1VQ6 - chains 0 and Y of the 33 polymer chains in the assembly; structure by X-ray diffraction, 2.70 A resolution.

Chain 0:
Molecule: 23S ribosomal RNA
Source organism: Haloarcula marismortui
Sequence (2922 nucleotides; numbered 2 to 2923; the number before each row is that of its first residue):
     2 UUGGCUACUA UGCCAGCUGG UGGAUUGCUC GGCUCAGGCG CUGAUGAAGG ACGUGCCAAG
    62 CUGCGAUAAG CCAUGGGGAG CCGCACGGAG GCGAAGAACC AUGGAUUUCC GAAUGAGAAU
   122 CUCUCUAACA AUUGCUUCGC GCAAUGAGGA ACCCCGAGAA CUGAAACAUC UCAGUAUCGG
   182 GAGGAACAGA AAACGCAAUG UGAUGUCGUU AGUAACCGCG AGUGAACGCG AUACAGCCCA
   242 AACCGAAGCC CUCACGGGCA AUGUGGUGUC AGGGCUACCU CUCAUCAGCC GACCGUCUCG
   302 ACGAAGUCUC UUGGAACAGA GCGUGAUACA GGGUGACAAC CCCGUACUCG AGACCAGUAC
   362 GACGUGCGGU AGUGCCAGAG UAGCGGGGGU UGGAUAUCCC UCGCGAAUAA CGCAGGCAUC
   422 GACUGCGAAG GCUAAACACA ACCUGAGACC GAUAGUGAAC AAGUAGUGUG AACGAACGCU
   482 GCAAAGUACC CUCAGAAGGG AGGCGAAAUA GAGCAUGAAA UCAGUUGGCG AUCGAGCGAC
   542 AGGGCAUACA AGGUCCCUCG ACGAAUGACC GACGCGCGAG CGUCCAGUAA GACUCACGGG
   602 AAGCCGAUGU UCUGUCGUAC GUUUUGAAAA ACGAGCCAGG GAGUGUGUCU GCAUGGCAAG
   662 UCUAACCGGA GUAUCCGGGG AGGCACAGGG AAACCGACAU GGCCGCAGGG CUUUGCCCGA
   722 GGGCCGCCGU CUUCAAGGGC GGGGAGCCAU GUGGACACGA CCCGAAUCCG GACGAUCUAC
   782 GCAUGGACAA GAUGAAGCGU GCCGAAAGGC ACGUGGAAGU CUGUUAGAGU UGGUGUCCUA
   842 CAAUACCCUC UCGUGAUCUA UGUGUAGGGG UGAAAGGCCC AUCGAGUCCG GCAACAGCUG
   902 GUUCCAAUCG AAACAUGUCG AAGCAUGACC UCCGCCGAGG UAGUCUGUGA GGUAGAGCGA
   962 CCGAUUGGUG UGUCCGCCUC CGAGAGGAGU CGGCACACCU GUCAAACUCC AAACUUACAG
  1022 ACGCCGUUUG ACGCGGGGAU UCCGGUGCGC GGGGUAAGCC UGUGUACCAG GAGGGGAACA
  1082 ACCCAGAGAU AGGUUAAGGU CCCCAAGUGU GGAUUAAGUG UAAUCCUCUG AAGGUGGUCU
  1142 CGAGCCCUAG ACAGCCGGGA GGUGAGCUUA GAAGCAGCUA CCCUCUAAGA AAAGCGUAAC
  1202 AGCUUACCGG CCGAGGUUUG AGGCGCCCAA AAUGAUCGGG ACUCAAAUCC ACCACCGAGA
  1262 CCUGUCCGUA CCACUCAUAC UGGUAAUCGA GUAGAUUGGC GCUCUAAUUG GAUGGAAGUA
  1322 GGGGUGAAAA CUCCUAUGGA CCGAUUAGUG ACGAAAAUCC UGGCCAUAGU AGCAGCGAUA
  1382 GUCGGGUGAG AACCCCGACG GCCUAAUGGA UAAGGGUUCC UCAGCACUGC UGAUCAGCUG
  1442 AGGGUUAGCC GGUCCUAAGU CAUACCGCAA CUCGACUAUG ACGAAAUGGG AAACGGGUUA
  1502 AUAUUCCCGU GCCACUAUGC AGUGAAAGUU GACGCCCUGG GGUCGAUCAC GCUGGGCAUU
  1562 CGCCCAGUCG AACCGUCCAA CUCCGUGGAA GCCGUAAUGG CAGGAAGCGG ACGAACGGCG
  1622 GCAUAGGGAA ACGUGAUUCA ACCUGGGGCC CAUGAAAAGA CGAGCAUAGU GUCCGUACCG
  1682 AGAACCGACA CAGGUGUCCA UGGCGGCGAA AGCCAAGGCC UGUCGGGAGC AACCAACGUU
  1742 AGGGAAUUCG GCAAGUUAGU CCCGUACCUU CGGAAGAAGG GAUGCCUGCU CCGGAACGGA
  1802 GCAGGUCGCA GUGACUCGGA AGCUCGGACU GUCUAGUAAC AACAUAGGUG ACCGCAAAUC
  1862 CGCAAGGACU CGUACGGUCA CUGAAUCCUG CCCAGUGCAG GUAUCUGAAC ACCUCGUACA
  1922 AGAGGACGAA GGACCUGUCA ACGGCGGGGG UAACUAUGAC CCUCUUAAGG UAGCGUAGUA
  1982 CCUUGCCGCA UCAGUAGCGG CUUGCAUGAA UGGAUUAACC AGAGCUUCAC UGUCCCAACG
  2042 UUGGGCCCGG UGAACUGUAC AUUCCAGUGC GGAGUCUGGA GACACCCAGG GGGAAGCGAA
  2102 GACCCUAUGG AGCUUUACUG CAGGCUGUCG CUGAGACGUG GUCGCCGAUG UGCAGCAUAG
  2162 GUAGGAGACA CUACACAGGU ACCCGCGCUA GCGGGCCACC GAGUCAACAG UGAAAUACUA
  2222 CCCGUCGGUG ACUGCGACUC UCACUCCGGG AGGAGGACAC CGAUAGCCGG GCAGUUUGAC
  2282 UGGGGCGGUA CGCGCUCGAA AAGAUAUCGA GCGCGCCCUA UGGCUAUCUC AGCCGGGACA
  2342 GAGACCCGGC GAAGAGUGCA AGAGCAAAAG AUAGCUUGAC AGUGUUCUUC CCAACGAGGA
  2402 ACGCUGACGC GAAAGCGUGG UCUAGCGAAC CAAUUAGCCU GCUUGAUGCG GGCAAUUGAU
  2462 GACAGAAAAG CUACCCUAGG GAUAACAGAG UCGUCACUCG CAAGAGCACA UAUCGACCGA
  2522 GUGGCUUGCU ACCUCGAUGU CGGUUCCCUC CAUCCUGCCC GUGCAGAAGC GGGCAAGGGU
  2582 GAGGUUGUUC GCCUAUUAAA GGAGGUCGUG AGCUGGGUUU AGACCGUCGU GAGACAGGUC
  2642 GGCUGCUAUC UACUGGGUGU GUAAUGGUGU CUGACAAGAA CGACCGUAUA GUACGAGAGG
  2702 AACUACGGUU GGUGGCCACU GGUGUACCGG UUGUUCGAGA GAGCACGUGC CGGGUAGCCA
  2762 CGCCACACGG GGUAAGAGCU GAACGCAUCU AAGCUCGAAA CCCACUUGGA AAAGAGACAC
  2822 CGCCGAGGUC CCGCGUACAA GACGCGGUCG AUAGACUCGG GGUGUGCGCG UCGAGGUAAC
  2882 GAGACGUUAA GCCCACGAGC ACUAACAGAC CAAAGCCAUC AU
Unresolved in the structure: 2-9, 126-127, 715, 971-998, 1560, 1952-1963, 2137-2236, 2339-2343, 2665-2666, 2915-2923
Modified positions: 1MA (6-hydro-1-methyladenosine-5'-monophosphate) at position 628, OMU (o2'-methyluridine 5'-monophosphate) at position 2587, OMG (o2'-methylguanosine-5'-monophosphate) at position 2588, UR3 (3-methyluridine-5'-monophoshate) at position 2619, PSU (pseudouridine-5'-monophosphate) at position 2621
Metal / ion sites: Mg2+ site 1 near G28 (its only coordinating residue here); Na+ site 1: C40, G41, A442, C443; Na+ site 2: G56, A59, G61; Na+ site 3: G66, U107, U108; Mg2+ site 2 near U115 (its only coordinating residue here); Na+ site 4: C141, G142; Na+ site 5 near U146 (its only coordinating residue here); Mg2+ site 3: C162, U2276; K+ site 1: C162, U163, U172; Mg2+ site 4: A165, A167, C168; Na+ site 6: A165, A166, A167; Mg2+ site 5: A166, G219; 69 more Na+ sites not listed; 91 more Mg2+ sites not listed; 1 more K+ sites not listed

Chain Y:
Molecule: 50S ribosomal protein L32E
Source organism: Haloarcula marismortui
UniProtKB: P12736 (RL32_HALMA); residue numbers follow UniProt; this construct covers 0-240
Sequence (241 residues; numbered 0 to 240; the number before each row is that of its first residue; numbering starts at 0):
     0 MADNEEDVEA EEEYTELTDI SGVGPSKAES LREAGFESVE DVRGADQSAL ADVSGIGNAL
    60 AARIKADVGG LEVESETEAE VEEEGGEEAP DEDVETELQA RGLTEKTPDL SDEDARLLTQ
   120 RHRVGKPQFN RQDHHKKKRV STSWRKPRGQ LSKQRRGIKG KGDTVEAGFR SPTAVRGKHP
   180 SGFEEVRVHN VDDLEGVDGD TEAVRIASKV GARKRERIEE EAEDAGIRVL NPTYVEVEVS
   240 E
Unresolved in the structure: 0-94, 237-240
Metal / ion sites: Mg2+: His133, Lys136, Val139

Interface between chain 0 and chain Y:
Contacting residue pairs (167; chain 0 residue first):
  G320(0) - Arg212(Y)  hydrogen bond to the sugar
  A521(0) - Lys137(Y)  salt bridge to the phosphate
  U522(0) - Lys137(Y)  salt bridge to the phosphate
  G537(0) - Lys135(Y)  hydrogen bond to the sugar
  G537(0) - Lys160(Y)  sugar contact
  C538(0) - His134(Y)  salt bridge to the phosphate
  C538(0) - Lys135(Y)  salt bridge to the phosphate
  G539(0) - His134(Y)  sugar contact
  G539(0) - Gly159(Y)  hydrogen bond to the base
  A540(0) - Gln127(Y)  hydrogen bond to the phosphate
  A540(0) - Gly159(Y)  sugar contact
  A540(0) - Gly161(Y)  sugar contact
  C541(0) - Pro126(Y)  phosphate contact
  C541(0) - Gln127(Y)  hydrogen bond to the phosphate
  A551(0) - Tyr233(Y)  phosphate contact
  A552(0) - Arg204(Y)  hydrogen bond to the phosphate
  A552(0) - Leu229(Y)  sugar contact
  A552(0) - Pro231(Y)  phosphate contact
  A552(0) - Tyr233(Y)  hydrogen bond to the phosphate
  G553(0) - His178(Y)  salt bridge to the phosphate
  G553(0) - Pro179(Y)  sugar contact
  G553(0) - Arg204(Y)  salt bridge to the phosphate
  G554(0) - His178(Y)  salt bridge to the phosphate
  G554(0) - Ser180(Y)  phosphate contact
  G554(0) - Arg227(Y)  salt bridge to the phosphate
  U555(0) - His121(Y)  phosphate contact
  C556(0) - His121(Y)  salt bridge to the phosphate
  C594(0) - Arg122(Y)  hydrogen bond to the sugar
  U595(0) - Thr118(Y)  phosphate contact
  U595(0) - Arg122(Y)  salt bridge to the phosphate
  C617(0) - Lys158(Y)  hydrogen bond to the sugar
  C617(0) - Gly159(Y)  base contact
  G618(0) - Lys158(Y)  sugar contact
  G618(0) - Lys160(Y)  hydrogen bond to the sugar
  A620(0) - Asp132(Y)  hydrogen bond to the sugar
  A620(0) - Lys135(Y)  hydrogen bond to the sugar
  A620(0) - Lys152(Y)  phosphate contact
  A620(0) - Lys160(Y)  salt bridge to the phosphate
  C621(0) - Gln131(Y)  phosphate contact
  C621(0) - Asp132(Y)  sugar contact
  C621(0) - Ser151(Y)  phosphate contact
  C621(0) - Lys152(Y)  salt bridge to the phosphate
  G622(0) - Gln131(Y)  hydrogen bond to the phosphate
  G622(0) - Arg147(Y)  phosphate contact
  G622(0) - Gly148(Y)  hydrogen bond to the phosphate
  G622(0) - Ser151(Y)  phosphate contact
  U623(0) - Gly148(Y)  phosphate contact
  U623(0) - Gln149(Y)  hydrogen bond to the phosphate
  U623(0) - Leu150(Y)  base contact
  U624(0) - Leu150(Y)  base contact
  U625(0) - Leu150(Y)  base contact
  1MA_628(0) - Leu150(Y)  sugar contact
  A629(0) - Lys152(Y)  salt bridge to the phosphate
  C637(0) - Lys136(Y)  salt bridge to the phosphate
  C637(0) - Arg138(Y)  salt bridge to the phosphate
  C638(0) - Lys136(Y)  phosphate contact
  C638(0) - Lys137(Y)  hydrogen bond to the phosphate
  C638(0) - Arg138(Y)  salt bridge to the phosphate
  A639(0) - Arg138(Y)  phosphate contact
  C905(0) - Arg144(Y)  salt bridge to the phosphate
  C906(0) - Trp143(Y)  phosphate contact
  C906(0) - Arg144(Y)  phosphate contact
  C906(0) - Lys145(Y)  hydrogen bond to the phosphate
  C906(0) - Arg147(Y)  salt bridge to the phosphate
  A907(0) - Trp143(Y)  hydrogen bond to the phosphate
  A907(0) - Lys145(Y)  phosphate contact
  A907(0) - Val164(Y)  sugar contact
  A908(0) - Glu165(Y)  phosphate contact
  A908(0) - Ala166(Y)  hydrogen bond to the phosphate
  G1071(0) - Gln149(Y)  phosphate contact
  G1071(0) - Arg154(Y)  sugar contact
  G1072(0) - Arg154(Y)  salt bridge to the phosphate
  G1072(0) - Arg155(Y)  phosphate contact
  A1073(0) - Arg155(Y)  salt bridge to the phosphate
  A1073(0) - Gly156(Y)  hydrogen bond to the sugar
  A1073(0) - Ile157(Y)  phosphate contact
  G1074(0) - Ile157(Y)  phosphate contact
  G1074(0) - Lys158(Y)  hydrogen bond to the phosphate
  G1075(0) - Lys158(Y)  salt bridge to the phosphate
  G1089(0) - Glu165(Y)  hydrogen bond to the sugar
  G1089(0) - Gly167(Y)  hydrogen bond to the base
  A1090(0) - Gly167(Y)  sugar contact
  A1090(0) - Phe168(Y)  sugar contact
  U1091(0) - Val123(Y)  sugar contact
  G1260(0) - Lys158(Y)  base contact
  U1266(0) - Arg115(Y)  hydrogen bond to the phosphate
  U1266(0) - Gln119(Y)  hydrogen bond to the sugar
  C1267(0) - Leu116(Y)  sugar contact
  C1267(0) - Gln119(Y)  sugar contact
  C1267(0) - Pro171(Y)  sugar contact
  C1268(0) - Ala166(Y)  hydrogen bond to the sugar
  C1268(0) - Gly167(Y)  base contact
  C1268(0) - Arg169(Y)  sugar contact
  C1268(0) - Ser170(Y)  sugar contact
  C1268(0) - Pro171(Y)  phosphate contact
  C1268(0) - Thr172(Y)  hydrogen bond to the phosphate
  C1268(0) - Arg175(Y)  hydrogen bond to the phosphate
  G1269(0) - Ala166(Y)  sugar contact
  G1269(0) - Arg175(Y)  salt bridge to the phosphate
  U1293(0) - Gln149(Y)  hydrogen bond to the sugar
  U1293(0) - Arg154(Y)  sugar contact
  A1294(0) - Gln149(Y)  phosphate contact
  G1311(0) - His188(Y)  sugar contact
  G1311(0) - Asn189(Y)  phosphate contact
  G1312(0) - His188(Y)  sugar contact
  G1312(0) - Asn189(Y)  phosphate contact
  G1312(0) - Lys208(Y)  hydrogen bond to the sugar
  G1312(0) - Val209(Y)  hydrogen bond to the sugar
  G1312(0) - Lys213(Y)  salt bridge to the phosphate
  A1313(0) - Lys208(Y)  sugar contact
  A1313(0) - Val209(Y)  phosphate contact
  A1313(0) - Gly210(Y)  hydrogen bond to the phosphate
  A1313(0) - Lys213(Y)  salt bridge to the phosphate
  G1315(0) - Ala211(Y)  hydrogen bond to the phosphate
  G1315(0) - Arg212(Y)  hydrogen bond to the base
  G1315(0) - Glu215(Y)  base contact
  G1316(0) - Gly210(Y)  phosphate contact
  G1316(0) - Ala211(Y)  hydrogen bond to the phosphate
  A1317(0) - Lys208(Y)  phosphate contact
  A1318(0) - Lys208(Y)  phosphate contact
  G1324(0) - Arg204(Y)  base contact
  G1325(0) - Pro179(Y)  sugar contact
  U1326(0) - Arg120(Y)  phosphate contact
  U1326(0) - Gly176(Y)  hydrogen bond to the phosphate
  U1326(0) - Lys177(Y)  sugar contact
  G1327(0) - Arg120(Y)  salt bridge to the phosphate
  G1327(0) - Lys125(Y)  base contact
  G1327(0) - Arg169(Y)  hydrogen bond to the phosphate
  G1327(0) - Ser170(Y)  phosphate contact
  G1327(0) - Arg175(Y)  phosphate contact
  G1327(0) - Gly176(Y)  hydrogen bond to the phosphate
  A1328(0) - Phe128(Y)  sugar contact
  A1328(0) - Val164(Y)  sugar contact
  A1328(0) - Glu165(Y)  base contact
  A1328(0) - Ala166(Y)  hydrogen bond to the base
  A1328(0) - Phe168(Y)  sugar contact
  A1328(0) - Arg169(Y)  salt bridge to the phosphate
  A1328(0) - Ser170(Y)  hydrogen bond to the phosphate
  A1328(0) - Arg175(Y)  salt bridge to the phosphate
  A1329(0) - Lys125(Y)  salt bridge to the phosphate
  A1329(0) - Phe128(Y)  phosphate contact
  A1329(0) - Trp143(Y)  phosphate contact
  A1329(0) - Val164(Y)  sugar contact
  A1329(0) - Arg169(Y)  base contact
  A1330(0) - Ser142(Y)  sugar contact
  A1330(0) - Trp143(Y)  hydrogen bond to the phosphate
  A1330(0) - Arg144(Y)  phosphate contact
  A1331(0) - Ser142(Y)  hydrogen bond to the phosphate
  A1331(0) - Arg144(Y)  salt bridge to the phosphate
  U1333(0) - Arg186(Y)  hydrogen bond to the phosphate
  U1333(0) - Arg204(Y)  sugar contact
  C1334(0) - Arg186(Y)  salt bridge to the phosphate
  C1334(0) - Arg204(Y)  hydrogen bond to the sugar
  C1334(0) - Ile205(Y)  sugar contact
  C1334(0) - Ala206(Y)  phosphate contact
  C1334(0) - Ser207(Y)  hydrogen bond to the phosphate
  C1334(0) - Asn230(Y)  phosphate contact
  C1335(0) - Ser207(Y)  phosphate contact
  C1335(0) - Asn230(Y)  phosphate contact
  C1343(0) - Lys208(Y)  hydrogen bond to the sugar
  G1344(0) - Lys208(Y)  hydrogen bond to the sugar
  A1356(0) - Arg130(Y)  salt bridge to the phosphate
  A1356(0) - Asp132(Y)  base contact
  A1356(0) - Lys136(Y)  base contact
  A1356(0) - Arg138(Y)  hydrogen bond to the base
  A1356(0) - Val139(Y)  base contact
  U2059(0) - Lys136(Y)  hydrogen bond to the sugar
Other interface residues (no listed pair), chain 0 (77 interface residues in all): A319, C596, G636, G1290, G1292, U1314, A2060
Other interface residues (no listed pair), chain Y (78 interface residues in all): Glu112, Asp162, Val174, Arg214, Arg216

In short:
77 residues of chain 0 face 78 of chain Y across their interface; the contacts include 49 hydrogen bonds and
31 salt bridges. Polar contacts include G539(0)-Gly159(Y), G1089(0)-Gly167(Y) and G1315(0)-Arg212(Y). The Na+
site 1 is built by C40(0), G41(0), A442(0) and C443(0).
Here chain 0 is 23S ribosomal RNA and chain Y is 50S ribosomal protein L32E, both from Haloarcula marismortui.
Entry 1VQ6 (The structure of c-hpmn and CCA-PHE-CAP-BIO bound to the large ribosomal subunit of haloarcula
marismortui) was determined by X-ray diffraction (same publication as 1VQ7 and 1VQN).
